9B6Q - chains A and F of the 8 polymer chains in the assembly; structure by electron microscopy, 2.77 A resolution.

[Chain A (and F)]
Molecule: Capsid protein VP1
Source organism: Adeno-associated virus
Notes: chain F of this document is another copy of the same molecule, construct and numbering; everything in this record applies to it too
UniProtKB: Q6JC22 (Q6JC22_9VIRU); residue numbers follow UniProt; this construct covers 203-736
Amino-acid sequence (534 residues; row label = number of the first residue in the row):
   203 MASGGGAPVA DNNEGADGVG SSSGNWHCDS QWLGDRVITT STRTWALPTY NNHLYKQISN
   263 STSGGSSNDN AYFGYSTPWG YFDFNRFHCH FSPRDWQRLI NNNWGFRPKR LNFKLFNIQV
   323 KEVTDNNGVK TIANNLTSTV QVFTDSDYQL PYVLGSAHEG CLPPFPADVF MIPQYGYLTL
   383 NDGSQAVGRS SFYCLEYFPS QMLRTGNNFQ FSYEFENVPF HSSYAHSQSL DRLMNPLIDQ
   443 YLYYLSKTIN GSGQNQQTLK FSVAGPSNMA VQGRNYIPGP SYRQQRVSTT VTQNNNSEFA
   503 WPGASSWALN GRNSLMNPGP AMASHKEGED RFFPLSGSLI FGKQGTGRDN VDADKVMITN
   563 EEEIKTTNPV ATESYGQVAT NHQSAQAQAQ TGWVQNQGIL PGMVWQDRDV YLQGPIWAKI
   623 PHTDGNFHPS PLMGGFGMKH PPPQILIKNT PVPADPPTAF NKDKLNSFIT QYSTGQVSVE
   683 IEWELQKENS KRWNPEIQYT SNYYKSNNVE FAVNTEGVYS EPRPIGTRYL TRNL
Unresolved in the structure: 203-238, 296-306, 326-333, 436-471, 689-736 (chain F: 203-218, 326-333, 656-667)
What the authors report for this chain:
  - mutagenesis - Q588R: abolished binding to Fab1-1

[How chain A and chain F interact]
Contacting residue pairs (110):
  Leu256(A) with Glu718(F); Gly719(F)
  Tyr257(A) with Phe367(F), hydrophobic; Ala369(F), hydrophobic; Val715(F); Gly719(F)
  Lys258(A) with Asn716(F); Thr717(F); Glu718(F)
  Gln259(A) with Asn709(F); Asn710(F), hydrogen bond; Val715(F); Asn716(F), hydrogen bond (backbone-backbone); Thr717(F)
  Thr264(A) with Thr717(F)
  Phe275(A) with Asn709(F); Val711(F), hydrophobic
  Tyr277(A) with Val711(F); Ala714(F); Val715(F), hydrophobic
  Asn337(A) with Lys323(F); Asn336(F), hydrogen bond
  Leu338(A) with Val221(F)
  Thr339(A) with Gln321(F), hydrogen bond (backbone-side chain); Lys323(F); Asn336(F), hydrogen bond; Leu338(F); Thr407(F)
  Ser340(A) with Gln321(F)
  Gln343(A) with Trp228(F)
  Asp384(A) with Lys707(F), salt bridge
  Gln387(A) with Lys707(F); Ser708(F); Asn709(F), hydrogen bond
  Ala388(A) with Lys707(F); Ser708(F), hydrogen bond (backbone-backbone); Val711(F), hydrophobic
  Val389(A) with Tyr705(F)
  Gly390(A) with Ser703(F); Asn704(F); Tyr705(F), hydrogen bond (backbone-backbone)
  Arg391(A) with Tyr705(F)
  Phe394(A) with Phe367(F), hydrophobic; Ala714(F), hydrophobic; Val715(F), hydrophobic
  Cys396(A) with Phe367(F), hydrophobic; Pro368(F)
  Glu398(A) with Trp228(F), hydrogen bond (backbone-side chain); Cys230(F); Pro368(F)
  Tyr399(A) with Cys230(F); Asp231(F); Ser232(F), hydrogen bond; Ser294(F); Asp297(F), hydrogen bond
  Phe400(A) with Trp228(F); Cys230(F)
  Pro401(A) with Trp228(F); Cys230(F)
  Ser402(A) with Asn227(F); Trp228(F), hydrogen bond (backbone-backbone)
  Gln403(A) with Asn227(F)
  Met404(A) with Ser224(F), hydrogen bond (backbone-side chain); Gly226(F); Asn227(F), hydrogen bond (backbone-side chain); Trp228(F); Asn319(F); Gln678(F)
  Arg406(A) with Gly220(F); Val221(F), hydrogen bond (side chain-backbone); Gly222(F); Ser223(F); Ser224(F); Asn319(F); Ile320(F), hydrogen bond (side chain-backbone); Thr407(F), hydrogen bond (side chain-backbone)
  Thr407(A) with Gly222(F)
  Gly408(A) with Gly222(F), hydrogen bond (backbone-backbone)
  Asn409(A) with Gly222(F); Ser223(F), hydrogen bond; Ser224(F), hydrogen bond (side chain-backbone)
  Thr652(A) with Gln678(F)
  Val654(A) with Gln321(F); Lys323(F)
  Pro655(A) with Ala248(F), hydrophobic; Tyr674(F), hydrogen bond (backbone-side chain); Thr676(F)
  Ala656(A) with Tyr674(F), hydrogen bond (backbone-side chain)
  Asp657(A) with Tyr674(F), hydrogen bond (backbone-side chain)
  Pro658(A) with Pro250(F), hydrophobic; Tyr674(F)
  Pro659(A) with Pro250(F); Met373(F)
  Thr660(A) with Thr251(F); Tyr252(F)
  Ala661(A) with Met373(F)
  Phe662(A) with Tyr252(F); Gly362(F); Met373(F); Ile374(F); Pro375(F), hydrophobic
  Asn663(A) with Met373(F)
  Lys664(A) with Glu361(F)
  Lys666(A) with Asp370(F), salt bridge; Val371(F); Gly719(F), hydrogen bond (side chain-backbone)
  Leu667(A) with Ala248(F), hydrophobic; Val371(F), hydrogen bond (backbone-backbone)
  Phe670(A) with Val371(F), hydrophobic
  Ile671(A) with Ile334(F), hydrophobic
Other interface residues (no listed pair), chain A (52 interface residues in all): Glu324, Thr341, Ser392, Leu405, Pro653
Other interface residues (no listed pair), chain F (60 interface residues in all): His229, Thr246, Phe318, Val325, Phe372, Tyr706, Phe713, Val720

[Summary]
52 residues of chain A face 60 of chain F across their interface; the contacts include 25 hydrogen bonds and 2
salt bridges. Polar pairs include Asp384(A)-Lys707(F), Lys666(A)-Asp370(F) and Gln259(A)-Asn710(F). The paper
reports that Q588R of chain A abolishes binding to Fab1-1.
Both chains are Capsid protein VP1 (Adeno-associated virus). Entry 9B6Q (Fab1-4 in complex with the capsid of
Adeno-associated virus type 9) was determined by electron microscopy, deposited together with 9B6N, 9B6O,
9B6R, 9B6S, 9B6T, 9B7K and 9 further entries.
